Entry 4AB3 (electron microscopy, 8.50 A resolution (very low resolution: no residue pairs are listed; an interface is given only as per-side residue counts)); this record covers chains A and B of the 14 polymer chains in the assembly.

# Chain A (and B)
Protein: 60 kDa chaperonin
From: Escherichia coli
Notes: chain B of this document is another copy of the same molecule, construct and numbering; everything in this record applies to it too
UniProtKB: P0A6F5 (CH60_ECOLI); residues 1-548 here = UniProt positions 1-548
Amino-acid sequence (548 residues; each row starts with the number of its first residue):
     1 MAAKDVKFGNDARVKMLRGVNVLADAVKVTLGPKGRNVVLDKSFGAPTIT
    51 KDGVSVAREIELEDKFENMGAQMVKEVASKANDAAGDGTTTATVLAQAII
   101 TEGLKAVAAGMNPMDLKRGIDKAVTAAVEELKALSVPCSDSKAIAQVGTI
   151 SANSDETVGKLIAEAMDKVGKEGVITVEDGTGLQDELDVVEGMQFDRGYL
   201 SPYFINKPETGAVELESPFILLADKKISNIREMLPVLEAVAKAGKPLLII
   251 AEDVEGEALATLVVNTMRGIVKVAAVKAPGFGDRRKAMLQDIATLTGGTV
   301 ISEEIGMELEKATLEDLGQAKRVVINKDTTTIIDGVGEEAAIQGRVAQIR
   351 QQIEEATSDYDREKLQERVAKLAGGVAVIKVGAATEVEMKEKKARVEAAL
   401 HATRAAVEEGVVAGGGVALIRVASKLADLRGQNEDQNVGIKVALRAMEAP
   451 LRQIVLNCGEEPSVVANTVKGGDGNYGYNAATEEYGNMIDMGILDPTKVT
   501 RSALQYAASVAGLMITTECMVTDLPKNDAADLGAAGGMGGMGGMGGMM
Unresolved in the structure: 1, 526-548
Sequence notes: engineered mutation Ala398 (Asp in P0A6F5)
Ion coordination: Mg2+: Asp87 (together with ATP)
Residues lining bound ligands: ATP: Leu31, Lys51, Asp52, Gly53, Val54, Asp87, Gly88, Thr89, Thr90, Thr91, Ile150, Ser151, Asn153, Ser154, Gly414, Gly415, Gly416, Ile454, Ala480, Ala481, Ile493, Asp495
Reported in the primary citation:
  - conformationally variable residues (domain motion): Ala109

# Chain A / chain B interface
At this resolution (8 A) residue pairs are not listed: 19 residues of chain A and 18 of chain B lie at the interface.

# Overview
19 residues of chain A and 18 residues of chain B are in contact. Bound to chain A: ATP. From the paper:
conformational variability at Ala109(A).
Both chains are 60 kDa chaperonin (Escherichia coli). Entry 4AB3 (ATP-triggered molecular mechanics of the
chaperonin GroEL) was determined by electron microscopy, deposited together with 4AAQ, 4AAR, 4AAS, 4AAU and
4AB2.
